4JI0 - chains A and L of the 21 polymer chains in the assembly; structure by X-ray diffraction, 3.49 A resolution.

# Chain A
Molecule: 16S rRNA
Source organism: Thermus thermophilus
Sequence (1522 nucleotides; row label = number of the first residue in the row; note: 42 numbers in that range are skipped by the numbering (no residue carries them; nothing is unmodelled there); a row labelled like 190A-190L holds insertion residues (190A, then the next letters in order); numbering starts at 0):
     0 UUUGUUGGAGAGUUUGAUCCUGGCUCAGGGUGAACGCUGGCGGCGUGCCU
    50 AAGACAUGCAAGUCGUGCGGG
    73 CCGCGGGGUUUU
    88 ACUCCG
    95 UGGUC
   101 AGCGGCGGACGGGUGAGUAACGCGUGGGU
  129A G
   130 ACCUACCCGGAAGAGGGGGACAACCCGGGGAAACUCGGGCUAAUCCCCCA
   180 UGUGGACCCGC
190A-190L CCCUUGGGGUGU
   191 GUCCAAAGGGCUUU
   216 GCCCGCUUCCGGAUGGGCCCGCGUCCCAUCAGCUAGUUGGUGGGGUAAUG
   266 GCCCACCAAGGCGACGACGGGUAGCCGGUCUGAGAGGAUGGCCGGCCACA
   316 GGGGCACUGAGACACGGGCCCCACUCCUACGGGAGGCAGCAGUUAGGAAU
   366 CUUCCGCAAUGGGCGCAAGCCUGACGGAGCGACGCCGCUUGGAGGAAGAA
   416 GCCCUUCGGGGUGUAAACUCCUGAA
   442 CCCGGGACGAAACCCCCGACGA
   474 GGGGACUGACGGUACCGGG
   494 GUAAUAGCGCCGGCCAACUCCGUGCCAGCAGCCGCGGUAAUACGGAGGGC
   544 GCGAGCGUUACCCGGAUUCACUGGGCGUAAAGGGCGUGUAGGCGGCCUGG
   594 GGCGUCCCAUGUGAAAGACCACGGCUCAACCGUGGGGGAGCGUGGGAUAC
   644 GCUCAGGCUAGACGGUGGGAGAGGGUGGUGGAAUUCCCGGAGUAGCGGUG
   694 AAAUGCGCAGAUACCGGGAGGAACGCCGAUGGCGAAGGCAGCCACCUGGU
   744 CCACCCGUGACGCUGAGGCGCGAAAGCGUGGGGAGCAAACCGGAUUAGAU
   794 ACCCGGGUAGUCCACGCCCUAAACGAUGCGCGCUAGGUCUCUGGGUCU
   848 CCUGGGGGCCGAAGCUAACGCGUUAAGCGCGCCGCCUGGGGAGUACGGCC
   898 GCAAGGCUGAAACUCAAAGGAAUUGACGGGGGCCCGCACAAGCGGUGGAG
   948 CAUGUGGUUUAAUUCGAAGXAACGCGAAGAACCUUACCAGGCCUUGACAU
   998 GCUAGG
 1003A G
  1004 AACCCGGGUGAAAGCCUGGGGUGCCCC
1030A-1030D GCGA
  1031 GGGGAGCCCUAGCACAGGUGCUGCAUGGCCGUCGUCAGCUCGUGCCGUGA
  1081 GGUGUUGGGUUAAGUCCCGCAACGAGCGCAACCCCCGCCGUUAGUUGCCA
  1131 GCGGUUCGGCCGGGCACUCUAACGGGACUGCCCGCGAAA
  1171 GCGGGAGGAAGGAGGGGACGACGUCUGGUCAGCAUGGCCCUUACGGCCUG
  1221 GGCGACACACGUGCUACAAUGCCCACUACAAAGCGAUGCCACCCGGCAAC
  1271 GGGGAGCUAAUCGCAAAAAGGUGGGCCCAGUUCGGAUUGGGGUCUGCAAC
  1321 CCGACCCCAUGAAGCCGGAAUCGCUAGUAAUCGCGGAUCAG
 1361A C
  1362 CAUGCCGCGGUGAAUACGUUCCCGGGCCUUGUACACACXGCCXGUXACGC
  1412 CAUGGGAGCGGGCUCUACCCGAAGUCGCCGGG
  1446 AGCCUACGGG
  1459 CAGGCGCCGAGGGUAGGGCCCGUGACUGGGGCGAAGUCGUAACAAGGUAG
  1509 CUGUACCGGAAGGUGCGGCUGGAUCCACUCCUUUCU
Not modelled in the structure: 0-4, 1534-1538
Modified / non-standard residues: PSU (pseudouridine-5'-monophosphate) at position 516, 7MG (7N-methyl-8-hydroguanosine-5'-monophosphate) at position 527, M2G (N2-dimethylguanosine-5'-monophosphate) at position 966, 5MC (5-methylcytidine-5'-monophosphate) at position 967, 2MG (2N-methylguanosine-5'-monophosphate) at position 1207, 5MC (5-methylcytidine-5'-monophosphate) at position 1400, 4OC (4n,o2'-methylcytidine-5'-monophosphate) at position 1402, 5MC (5-methylcytidine-5'-monophosphate) at position 1404, 5MC (5-methylcytidine-5'-monophosphate) at position 1407, UR3 (3-methyluridine-5'-monophoshate) at position 1498, MA6 (6N-dimethyladenosine-5'-monophoshate) at position 1518, MA6 (6N-dimethyladenosine-5'-monophoshate) at position 1519, PSU (pseudouridine-5'-monophosphate) at position 1540, PSU (pseudouridine-5'-monophosphate) at position 1541
Differences from the reference sequence: conflict C1534 (A2157 in M26923.1), A1535 (C2158 in M26923.1)
Bound ions: Mg2+ site 1 near U5 (its only coordinating residue here); Mg2+ site 2: U12, A914; Mg2+ site 3 near G21 (its only coordinating residue here); Mg2+ site 4: G21, G22; Mg2+ site 5 near C23 (its only coordinating residue here); Mg2+ site 6 near G38 (its only coordinating residue here); Mg2+ site 7: G46, G394; Mg2+ site 8: C48, G115; Mg2+ site 9 near A53 (its only coordinating residue here); Mg2+ site 10: A59, U387; Mg2+ site 11: U62, G105; Mg2+ site 12: C89, U90; 119 more Mg2+ sites not listed
Reported in the primary citation:
  - mutagenesis - C1490U: increased growth

# Chain L
Name: ribosomal protein S12
Source organism: Thermus thermophilus
UniProtKB: F6DEQ7 (F6DEQ7_THETG); residues 1-135 here = UniProt positions 1-135
Amino-acid sequence (135 residues; each row starts with the number of its first residue):
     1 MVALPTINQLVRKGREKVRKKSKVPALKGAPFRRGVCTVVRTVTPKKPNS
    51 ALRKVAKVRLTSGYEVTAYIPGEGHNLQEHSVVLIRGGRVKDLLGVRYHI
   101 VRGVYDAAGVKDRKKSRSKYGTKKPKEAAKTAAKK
Not modelled in the structure: 1-4, 129-135
Modified / non-standard residues: Asp-92 ((3s)-3-(methylsulfanyl)-l-aspartic acid; 0TD)
Differences from the reference sequence: conflict Leu-94 (Pro in F6DEQ7)

# Interface between chain A and chain L
Contacting residue pairs (116; chain A residue first):
  U24(A) / Lys-23(L)  salt bridge to the phosphate
  A33(A) / Phe-32(L)  base contact
  C34(A) / Phe-32(L)  sugar contact
  C34(A) / Val-101(L)  sugar contact
  C34(A) / Val-104(L)  phosphate contact
  G35(A) / Val-104(L)  sugar contact
  G35(A) / Arg-117(L)  sugar contact
  G35(A) / Ser-118(L)  hydrogen bond to the sugar
  G35(A) / Gly-121(L)  sugar contact
  C36(A) / Arg-117(L)  hydrogen bond to the sugar
  C36(A) / Ser-118(L)  sugar contact
  C36(A) / Gly-121(L)  phosphate contact
  C36(A) / Thr-122(L)  sugar contact
  C36(A) / Lys-123(L)  salt bridge to the phosphate
  C36(A) / Lys-124(L)  phosphate contact
  U37(A) / Lys-123(L)  phosphate contact
  U37(A) / Lys-124(L)  hydrogen bond to the phosphate
  C241(A) / Arg-19(L)  hydrogen bond to the phosphate
  C242(A) / Arg-19(L)  salt bridge to the phosphate
  G302(A) / Lys-17(L)  salt bridge to the phosphate
  A303(A) / Lys-17(L)  salt bridge to the phosphate
  G362(A) / Arg-33(L)  phosphate contact
  G362(A) / Arg-34(L)  salt bridge to the phosphate
  G362(A) / Thr-61(L)  phosphate contact
  A363(A) / Ala-30(L)  base contact
  A363(A) / Pro-31(L)  base contact
  A363(A) / Phe-32(L)  base contact
  A363(A) / Arg-33(L)  phosphate contact
  A363(A) / Arg-34(L)  salt bridge to the phosphate
  A363(A) / Thr-61(L)  hydrogen bond to the phosphate
  A363(A) / Tyr-105(L)  sugar contact
  G500(A) / Lys-124(L)  salt bridge to the phosphate
  C501(A) / Arg-117(L)  salt bridge to the phosphate
  C501(A) / Ser-118(L)  hydrogen bond to the phosphate
  C501(A) / Lys-124(L)  salt bridge to the phosphate
  G502(A) / Ser-116(L)  phosphate contact
  G502(A) / Arg-117(L)  hydrogen bond to the phosphate
  G502(A) / Ser-118(L)  hydrogen bond to the phosphate
  G502(A) / Lys-119(L)  phosphate contact
  C503(A) / Ser-116(L)  phosphate contact
  C503(A) / Lys-119(L)  salt bridge to the phosphate
  C518(A) / Ser-50(L)  base contact
  C519(A) / Ser-50(L)  hydrogen bond to the phosphate
  C519(A) / Ala-51(L)  phosphate contact
  A520(A) / Ala-51(L)  phosphate contact
  A520(A) / Leu-52(L)  hydrogen bond to the phosphate
  A520(A) / Lys-54(L)  salt bridge to the phosphate
  A520(A) / Glu-73(L)  hydrogen bond to the sugar
  G521(A) / Leu-52(L)  phosphate contact
  G521(A) / Arg-53(L)  hydrogen bond to the base
  G521(A) / Lys-54(L)  salt bridge to the phosphate
  G521(A) / Gly-72(L)  phosphate contact
  G521(A) / Glu-73(L)  phosphate contact
  C522(A) / Arg-53(L)  base contact
  C522(A) / Tyr-69(L)  hydrogen bond to the phosphate
  C522(A) / Pro-71(L)  phosphate contact
  C522(A) / Gly-72(L)  hydrogen bond to the phosphate
  C522(A) / Tyr-120(L)  sugar contact
  A523(A) / Arg-53(L)  base contact
  A523(A) / Lys-91(L)  base contact
  A523(A) / Asp-92(L)  base contact
  A523(A) / Tyr-120(L)  phosphate contact
  C525(A) / Lys-91(L)  phosphate contact
  C526(A) / Lys-91(L)  salt bridge to the phosphate
  7MG_527(A) / Asn-49(L)  hydrogen bond to the base
  C528(A) / Asn-49(L)  base contact
  G529(A) / Asn-49(L)  base contact
  G529(A) / Ser-50(L)  hydrogen bond to the base
  G537(A) / Arg-113(L)  salt bridge to the phosphate
  G538(A) / Arg-113(L)  salt bridge to the phosphate
  G538(A) / Lys-114(L)  hydrogen bond to the phosphate
  G538(A) / Lys-115(L)  hydrogen bond to the phosphate
  A539(A) / Lys-114(L)  phosphate contact
  A539(A) / Lys-115(L)  salt bridge to the phosphate
  U551(A) / Phe-32(L)  base contact
  U551(A) / Arg-86(L)  sugar contact
  U552(A) / Pro-31(L)  hydrogen bond to the sugar
  U552(A) / Phe-32(L)  base contact
  U552(A) / Arg-86(L)  hydrogen bond to the sugar
  U552(A) / Gly-87(L)  sugar contact
  A553(A) / Val-24(L)  phosphate contact
  A553(A) / Gly-29(L)  hydrogen bond to the sugar
  A553(A) / Pro-31(L)  sugar contact
  A553(A) / Gly-88(L)  phosphate contact
  C554(A) / Ser-22(L)  hydrogen bond to the phosphate
  C562(A) / Arg-15(L)  sugar contact
  C562(A) / Glu-16(L)  hydrogen bond to the sugar
  C562(A) / Lys-17(L)  sugar contact
  C562(A) / Val-18(L)  phosphate contact
  A563(A) / Arg-15(L)  base contact
  C564(A) / Leu-10(L)  phosphate contact
  C564(A) / Arg-15(L)  salt bridge to the phosphate
  G567(A) / Pro-5(L)  base contact
  G567(A) / Arg-15(L)  hydrogen bond to the base
  G568(A) / Pro-5(L)  base contact
  G585(A) / Asn-8(L)  hydrogen bond to the sugar
  C879(A) / Thr-6(L)  base contact
  C879(A) / Asn-8(L)  phosphate contact
  C880(A) / Thr-6(L)  hydrogen bond to the phosphate
  C880(A) / Asn-8(L)  hydrogen bond to the phosphate
  C880(A) / Gln-9(L)  phosphate contact
  C880(A) / Arg-12(L)  salt bridge to the phosphate
  G881(A) / Gln-9(L)  hydrogen bond to the phosphate
  G881(A) / Arg-12(L)  salt bridge to the phosphate
  G881(A) / Lys-13(L)  phosphate contact
  C882(A) / Pro-5(L)  base contact
  C882(A) / Lys-13(L)  salt bridge to the phosphate
  U884(A) / Arg-15(L)  base contact
  A909(A) / Lys-21(L)  phosphate contact
  C910(A) / Arg-97(L)  salt bridge to the phosphate
  U911(A) / Gly-95(L)  phosphate contact
  U911(A) / Arg-97(L)  salt bridge to the phosphate
  C912(A) / Lys-46(L)  salt bridge to the phosphate
  C912(A) / Leu-94(L)  phosphate contact
  A913(A) / Lys-91(L)  salt bridge to the phosphate
  G1491(A) / Lys-47(L)  phosphate contact
Also at the interface, not in a pair above, chain A (59 interface residues in all): A32, G540, G550, C555, A759, C883, C1412, C1490
Also at the interface, not in a pair above, chain L (64 interface residues in all): Lys-20, Lys-57, Leu-84, Arg-89, Val-90, Arg-102

# In short
59 residues of chain A and 64 residues of chain L are in contact, with 28 hydrogen bonds and 25 salt bridges.
Polar contacts include G521(A)/Arg-53(L), 7MG_527(A)/Asn-49(L) and G529(A)/Ser-50(L). The Mg2+ site 2 is built
by U12(A) and A914(A). G21(A) and G22(A) coordinate Mg2+ site 4. From the paper: C1490U of chain A increases
growth.
Here chain A is 16S rRNA and chain L is ribosomal protein S12, both from Thermus thermophilus. Entry 4JI0
(Crystal Structure of 30S ribosomal subunit from Thermus thermophilus) was determined by X-ray diffraction
together with 4JI1, 4JI2, 4JI3, 4JI4, 4JI5, 4JI6, 4JI7 and 4JI8 from the same study.
